PDB entry 4M3Y | X-ray diffraction, 1.86 A resolution | chains A and T of the 3 polymer chains in the assembly

[Chain A]
Molecule: DNA polymerase
Organism: Enterobacteria phage RB69
Notes: EC 2.7.7.7
UniProt: Q38087 (DPOL_BPR69); numbering as in UniProt (aligned over 1-903)
Sequence (903 residues; row label = number of the first residue in the row):
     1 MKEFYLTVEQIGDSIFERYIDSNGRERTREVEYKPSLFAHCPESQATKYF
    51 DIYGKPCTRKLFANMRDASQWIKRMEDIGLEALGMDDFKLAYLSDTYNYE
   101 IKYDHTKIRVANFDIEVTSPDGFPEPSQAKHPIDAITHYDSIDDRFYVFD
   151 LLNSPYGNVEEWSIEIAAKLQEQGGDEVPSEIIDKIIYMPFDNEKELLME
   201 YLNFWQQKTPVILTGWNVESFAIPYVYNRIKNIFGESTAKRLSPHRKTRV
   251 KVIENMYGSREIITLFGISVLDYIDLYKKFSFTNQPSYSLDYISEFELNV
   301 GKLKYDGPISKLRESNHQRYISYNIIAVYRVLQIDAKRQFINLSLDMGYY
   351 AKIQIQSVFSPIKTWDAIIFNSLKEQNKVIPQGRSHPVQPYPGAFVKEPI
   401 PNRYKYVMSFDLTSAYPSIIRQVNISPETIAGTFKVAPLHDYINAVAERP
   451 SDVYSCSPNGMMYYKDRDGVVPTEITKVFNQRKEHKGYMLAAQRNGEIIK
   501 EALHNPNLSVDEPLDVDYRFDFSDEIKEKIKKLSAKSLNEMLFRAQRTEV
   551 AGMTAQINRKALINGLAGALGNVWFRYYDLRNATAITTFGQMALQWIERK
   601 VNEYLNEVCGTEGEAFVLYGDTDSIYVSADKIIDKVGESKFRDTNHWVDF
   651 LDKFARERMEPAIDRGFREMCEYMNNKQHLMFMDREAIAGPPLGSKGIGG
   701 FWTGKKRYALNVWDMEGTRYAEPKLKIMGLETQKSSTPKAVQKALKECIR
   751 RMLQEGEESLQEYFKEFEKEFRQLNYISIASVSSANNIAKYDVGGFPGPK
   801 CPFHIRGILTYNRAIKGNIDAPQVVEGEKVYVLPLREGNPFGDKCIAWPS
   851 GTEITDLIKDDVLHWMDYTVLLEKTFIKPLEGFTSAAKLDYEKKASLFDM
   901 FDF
Not modelled in the structure: 902-903
Construct notes: engineered mutation Ala222 (Asp in Q38087), Ala327 (Asp in Q38087), Ala415 (Leu in Q38087), Ala561 (Leu in Q38087), Gly565 (Ser in Q38087), Ala567 (Tyr in Q38087)
Metal / ion sites: Ca2+ site 1 near Glu116 (its only coordinating residue here); Ca2+ site 2: Asp411, Leu412, Asp623 (together with ATP); Ca2+ site 3: Asn505, Asn507, Lys531; Ca2+ site 4: Asp623 (together with ATP)
Small-molecule neighbours: ATP (adenosine-5'-triphosphate): Asp411, Leu412, Thr413, Ser414, Ala415, Tyr416, Pro417, Arg482, Lys486, Lys560, Asn564, Thr622, Asp623
Swiss-Prot annotation at these positions:
  - region: Thr248 to Thr264 (Beta hairpin), Lys705 to Tyr708 (Binding of DNA in B-conformation), Leu897 to Phe903 (Interaction with the polymerase clamp)
  - binding site (Mg(2+)): Asp114, Glu116, Asp411, Leu412, Asp623
  - binding site (substrate): Ser414, Tyr416, Arg482, Lys560
  - site: Asp621 (Optimization of metal coordination by the polymerase active site), Lys706 (Optimization of metal coordination by the polymerase active site), Asp714 (Essential for viral replication)
  - mutagenesis: Asp621 (D621A: Drastic decrease in the efficiency of incorporation of dGMP), Lys706 (K706A: Almost complete loss of polymerase activity), Asp714 (D714A: Complete loss of viral replication)
From the paper describing this entry:
  - binding site for DNA primer: Thr622

[Chain T]
Molecule: DNA template
Sequence (16 nucleotides; numbered 3 to 18; the number before each row is that of its first residue):
     3 ATTTAAGCAGTCCGCG

[Chain A / chain T interface]
Pairs across the interface (37; chain A residue first):
  Asp275(A) - DA3(T)  base contact
  Phe359(A) - DA3(T)  sugar contact
  Ser360(A) - DT4(T)  hydrogen bond to the phosphate
  Pro361(A) - DA3(T)  phosphate contact
  Pro361(A) - DT4(T)  phosphate contact
  Ile362(A) - DT4(T)  hydrogen bond to the phosphate
  Tyr391(A) - DT5(T)  hydrogen bond to the phosphate
  Tyr391(A) - DT6(T)  sugar contact
  Pro392(A) - DT6(T)  phosphate contact
  Pro392(A) - DA7(T)  phosphate contact
  Gly393(A) - DT6(T)  hydrogen bond to the phosphate
  Gly393(A) - DA7(T)  hydrogen bond to the phosphate
  Ala394(A) - DA7(T)  sugar contact
  Val396(A) - DA7(T)  phosphate contact
  Val396(A) - DA8(T)  phosphate contact
  Asn564(A) - DT4(T)  base contact
  Gly565(A) - DT4(T)  base contact
  Gly568(A) - DT4(T)  base contact
  Gly568(A) - DT5(T)  sugar contact
  Ala569(A) - DT4(T)  sugar contact
  Gly571(A) - DT5(T)  sugar contact
  Asn572(A) - DT4(T)  hydrogen bond to the phosphate
  Asn572(A) - DT5(T)  hydrogen bond to the phosphate
  Lys705(A) - DA8(T)  salt bridge to the phosphate
  Lys705(A) - DG9(T)  sugar contact
  Lys706(A) - DA7(T)  base contact
  Lys706(A) - DA8(T)  sugar contact
  Arg707(A) - DG9(T)  phosphate contact
  Arg707(A) - DC10(T)  salt bridge to the phosphate
  Pro799(A) - DC14(T)  phosphate contact
  Lys800(A) - DT13(T)  phosphate contact
  Lys800(A) - DC14(T)  hydrogen bond to the phosphate
  Cys801(A) - DT13(T)  sugar contact
  Phe803(A) - DG12(T)  sugar contact
  Lys844(A) - DT13(T)  salt bridge to the phosphate
  Lys874(A) - DG12(T)  salt bridge to the phosphate
  Lys878(A) - DA11(T)  salt bridge to the phosphate
Other interface residues (no listed pair), chain A (32 interface residues in all): Lys279, Lys363, Glu398, Glu731, Lys734, Arg806

[Summary]
The interface between chain A and chain T involves 32 residues on one side and 12 on the other; the contacts
include 8 hydrogen bonds and 5 salt bridges. Among the polar pairs are Ser360(A)-DT4(T), Ile362(A)-DT4(T) and
Tyr391(A)-DT5(T). Bound to chain A: ATP. From the paper: a binding site for DNA primer at Thr622(A).
Chain A is DNA polymerase (Enterobacteria phage RB69) and chain T is DNA template; the structure, RB69 DNA
polymerase ternary complex with dG/dT at position n-1 of primer/template duplex, was determined by X-ray
diffraction together with 4M3R, 4M3T, 4M3U, 4M3W, 4M3X, 4M3Z and 3 further entries from the same study.
